PDB entry 1N36 | X-ray diffraction, 3.65 A resolution | chains A and E of the 21 polymer chains in the assembly

Chain A:
Molecule: 16S ribosomal RNA
From: Thermus thermophilus
Sequence (1522 nucleotides; row label = number of the first residue in the row; note: 42 numbers in that range are skipped by the numbering (no residue carries them; nothing is unmodelled there); a row labelled like 190A-190L holds insertion residues (190A, then the next letters in order); numbering starts at 0):
     0 UUUGUUGGAG AGUUUGAUCC UGGCUCAGGG UGAACGCUGG CGGCGUGCCU AAGACAUGCA
    60 AGUCGUGCGG G
    73 CCGCGGGGUU UU
    88 ACUCCG
    95 UGGUC
   101 AGCGGCGGAC GGGUGAGUAA CGCGUGGGU
  129A G
   130 ACCUACCCGG AAGAGGGGGA CAACCCGGGG AAACUCGGGC UAAUCCCCCA UGUGGACCCG
   190 C
190A-190L CCCUUGGGGUGU
   191 GUCCAAAGGG CUUU
   216 GCCCGCUUCC GGAUGGGCCC GCGUCCCAUC AGCUAGUUGG UGGGGUAAUG GCCCACCAAG
   276 GCGACGACGG GUAGCCGGUC UGAGAGGAUG GCCGGCCACA GGGGCACUGA GACACGGGCC
   336 CCACUCCUAC GGGAGGCAGC AGUUAGGAAU CUUCCGCAAU GGGCGCAAGC CUGACGGAGC
   396 GACGCCGCUU GGAGGAAGAA GCCCUUCGGG GUGUAAACUC CUGAA
   442 CCCGGGACGA AACCCCCGAC GA
   474 GGGGACUGAC GGUACCGGG
   494 GUAAUAGCGC CGGCCAACUC CGUGCCAGCA GCCGCGGUAA UACGGAGGGC GCGAGCGUUA
   554 CCCGGAUUCA CUGGGCGUAA AGGGCGUGUA GGCGGCCUGG GGCGUCCCAU GUGAAAGACC
   614 ACGGCUCAAC CGUGGGGGAG CGUGGGAUAC GCUCAGGCUA GACGGUGGGA GAGGGUGGUG
   674 GAAUUCCCGG AGUAGCGGUG AAAUGCGCAG AUACCGGGAG GAACGCCGAU GGCGAAGGCA
   734 GCCACCUGGU CCACCCGUGA CGCUGAGGCG CGAAAGCGUG GGGAGCAAAC CGGAUUAGAU
   794 ACCCGGGUAG UCCACGCCCU AAACGAUGCG CGCUAGGUCU CUGGGUCU
   848 CCUGGGGGCC GAAGCUAACG CGUUAAGCGC GCCGCCUGGG GAGUACGGCC GCAAGGCUGA
   908 AACUCAAAGG AAUUGACGGG GGCCCGCACA AGCGGUGGAG CAUGUGGUUU AAUUCGAAGC
   968 AACGCGAAGA ACCUUACCAG GCCUUGACAU GCUAGG
 1003A G
  1004 AACCCGGGUG AAAGCCUGGG GUGCCCC
1030A-1030D GCGA
  1031 GGGGAGCCCU AGCACAGGUG CUGCAUGGCC GUCGUCAGCU CGUGCCGUGA GGUGUUGGGU
  1091 UAAGUCCCGC AACGAGCGCA ACCCCCGCCG UUAGUUGCCA GCGGUUCGGC CGGGCACUCU
  1151 AACGGGACUG CCCGCGAAA
  1171 GCGGGAGGAA GGAGGGGACG ACGUCUGGUC AGCAUGGCCC UUACGGCCUG GGCGACACAC
  1231 GUGCUACAAU GCCCACUACA AAGCGAUGCC ACCCGGCAAC GGGGAGCUAA UCGCAAAAAG
  1291 GUGGGCCCAG UUCGGAUUGG GGUCUGCAAC CCGACCCCAU GAAGCCGGAA UCGCUAGUAA
  1351 UCGCGGAUCA G
 1361A C
  1362 CAUGCCGCGG UGAAUACGUU CCCGGGCCUU GUACACACCG CCCGUCACGC CAUGGGAGCG
  1422 GGCUCUACCC GAAGUCGCCG GG
  1446 AGCCUACGGG
  1459 CAGGCGCCGA GGGUAGGGCC CGUGACUGGG GCGAAGUCGU AACAAGGUAG CUGUACCGGA
  1519 AGGUGCGGCU GGAUCACCUC CUUUCU
Not modelled in the structure: 0-4, 1535-1538

Chain E:
Protein: 30S ribosomal protein S5
From: Thermus thermophilus
UniProt: Q5SHQ5 (RS5_THET8); residues 2-162 here correspond to UniProt positions 1-161 (UniProt number = residue number - 1)
Chain sequence (161 residues; each row starts with the number of its first residue):
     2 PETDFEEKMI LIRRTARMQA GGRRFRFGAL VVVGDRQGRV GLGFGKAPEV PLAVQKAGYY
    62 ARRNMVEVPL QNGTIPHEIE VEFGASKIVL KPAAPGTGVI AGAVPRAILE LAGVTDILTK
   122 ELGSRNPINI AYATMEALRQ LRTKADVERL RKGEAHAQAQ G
Not modelled in the structure: 2-4, 155-162

Interface between chain A and chain E:
Residue-residue contacts (72; chain A residue first):
  G6(A) - Ala94(E)  base contact
  G6(A) - Ala95(E)  hydrogen bond to the base
  G6(A) - Thr98(E)  hydrogen bond to the base
  G6(A) - Leu119(E)  base contact
  G7(A) - Ile101(E)  phosphate contact
  G7(A) - Thr120(E)  hydrogen bond to the sugar
  G7(A) - Lys121(E)  base contact
  A8(A) - Ile101(E)  sugar contact
  A8(A) - Ala102(E)  hydrogen bond to the sugar
  A8(A) - Gly103(E)  sugar contact
  A8(A) - Arg107(E)  base contact
  A8(A) - Thr120(E)  sugar contact
  A8(A) - Lys121(E)  phosphate contact
  G9(A) - Lys121(E)  salt bridge to the phosphate
  G9(A) - Glu122(E)  hydrogen bond to the phosphate
  G9(A) - Arg126(E)  hydrogen bond to the phosphate
  A10(A) - Arg126(E)  salt bridge to the phosphate
  G15(A) - Arg24(E)  hydrogen bond to the sugar
  A16(A) - Thr16(E)  sugar contact
  A16(A) - Ala17(E)  hydrogen bond to the sugar
  U17(A) - Arg14(E)  hydrogen bond to the phosphate
  C18(A) - Arg14(E)  salt bridge to the phosphate
  C18(A) - Asn127(E)  hydrogen bond to the phosphate
  C18(A) - Ile129(E)  phosphate contact
  C18(A) - Asn130(E)  phosphate contact
  C19(A) - Ala86(E)  phosphate contact
  C19(A) - Ser125(E)  hydrogen bond to the phosphate
  C19(A) - Asn127(E)  phosphate contact
  C19(A) - Asn130(E)  hydrogen bond to the phosphate
  U20(A) - Ala86(E)  phosphate contact
  U20(A) - Ser125(E)  phosphate contact
  A559(A) - Lys121(E)  salt bridge to the phosphate
  A559(A) - Arg126(E)  salt bridge to the phosphate
  U560(A) - Leu123(E)  base contact
  A864(A) - Gly85(E)  phosphate contact
  U921(A) - Arg18(E)  sugar contact
  U921(A) - Met19(E)  hydrogen bond to the sugar
  G922(A) - Met19(E)  sugar contact
  G922(A) - Gln20(E)  sugar contact
  G922(A) - Ala21(E)  hydrogen bond to the phosphate
  A923(A) - Ala21(E)  phosphate contact
  C1069(A) - Arg25(E)  hydrogen bond to the sugar
  U1070(A) - Arg18(E)  salt bridge to the phosphate
  U1070(A) - Gln20(E)  phosphate contact
  U1070(A) - Arg25(E)  salt bridge to the phosphate
  C1071(A) - Arg27(E)  salt bridge to the phosphate
  G1072(A) - Pro49(E)  phosphate contact
  G1072(A) - Lys57(E)  salt bridge to the phosphate
  U1073(A) - Lys57(E)  salt bridge to the phosphate
  G1074(A) - Tyr60(E)  phosphate contact
  G1074(A) - Tyr61(E)  hydrogen bond to the phosphate
  G1077(A) - Lys47(E)  base contact
  U1078(A) - Asn130(E)  hydrogen bond to the base
  U1078(A) - Tyr133(E)  sugar contact
  G1079(A) - Arg14(E)  hydrogen bond to the phosphate
  G1079(A) - Lys47(E)  salt bridge to the phosphate
  A1080(A) - Arg14(E)  salt bridge to the phosphate
  A1080(A) - Thr16(E)  hydrogen bond to the phosphate
  A1080(A) - Ala17(E)  phosphate contact
  A1080(A) - Phe45(E)  phosphate contact
  A1080(A) - Lys47(E)  phosphate contact
  G1081(A) - Thr16(E)  hydrogen bond to the phosphate
  G1081(A) - Ala17(E)  hydrogen bond to the phosphate
  G1081(A) - Arg27(E)  salt bridge to the phosphate
  C1192(A) - Arg25(E)  hydrogen bond to the base
  G1193(A) - Gly22(E)  sugar contact
  U1194(A) - Gly22(E)  sugar contact
  A1396(A) - Arg24(E)  phosphate contact
  C1397(A) - Arg24(E)  salt bridge to the phosphate
  A1398(A) - Met19(E)  base contact
  A1398(A) - Gly22(E)  base contact
  A1398(A) - Gly23(E)  base contact
Also at the interface, not in a pair above, chain A (37 interface residues in all): G558, U863, G1082
Also at the interface, not in a pair above, chain E (42 interface residues in all): Glu83, Phe84, Ser87, Lys92

Overview:
37 residues of chain A face 42 of chain E across their interface, with 22 hydrogen bonds and 14 salt bridges.
Polar contacts include G6(A)-Ala95(E), G6(A)-Thr98(E) and U1078(A)-Asn130(E).
Here chain A is 16S ribosomal RNA and chain E is 30S ribosomal protein S5, both from Thermus thermophilus.
Entry 1N36 (Structure of the Thermus thermophilus 30S ribosomal subunit in the presence of
crystallographically disordered codon and ...) was determined by X-ray diffraction (same publication as 1N32,
1N33 and 1N34).
